PDB entry 6O4L | X-ray diffraction, 1.85 A resolution | chains C and D of the 4 polymer chains in the assembly

Chain C (and D):
Molecule: Alpha-aminoadipic semialdehyde dehydrogenase
Source organism: Homo sapiens
Notes: EC 1.2.1.31, 1.2.1.3, 1.2.1.8; chain D of this document is another copy of the same molecule, construct and numbering; everything in this record applies to it too
Reference sequence: P49419 (AL7A1_HUMAN); residues 1-511 here correspond to UniProt positions 29-539 (UniProt number = residue number + 28)
Amino-acid sequence (513 residues; row label = number of the first residue in the row; numbers below 1 keep their minus sign (Gly-1 is residue -1)):
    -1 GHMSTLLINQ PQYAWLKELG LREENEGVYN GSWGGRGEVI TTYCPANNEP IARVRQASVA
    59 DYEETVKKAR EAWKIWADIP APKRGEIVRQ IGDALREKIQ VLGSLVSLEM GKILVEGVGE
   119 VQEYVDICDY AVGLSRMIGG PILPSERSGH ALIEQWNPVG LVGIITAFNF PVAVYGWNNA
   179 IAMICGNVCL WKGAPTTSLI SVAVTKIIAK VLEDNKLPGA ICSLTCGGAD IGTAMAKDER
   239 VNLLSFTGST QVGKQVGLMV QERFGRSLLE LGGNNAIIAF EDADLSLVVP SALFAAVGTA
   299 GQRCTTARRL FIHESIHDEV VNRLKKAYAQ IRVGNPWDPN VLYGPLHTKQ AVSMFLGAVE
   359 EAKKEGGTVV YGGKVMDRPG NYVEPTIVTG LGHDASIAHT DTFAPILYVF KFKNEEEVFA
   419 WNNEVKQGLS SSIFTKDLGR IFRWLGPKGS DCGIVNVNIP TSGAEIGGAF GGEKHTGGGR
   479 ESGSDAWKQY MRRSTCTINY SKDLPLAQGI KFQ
Unresolved in the structure: -1 to 2, 511 (chain D: -1 to 2)
Construct notes: expression tag (-1 to 0); engineered mutation Asp399 (Glu427 in P49419)
Ligand contacts: NAD (nicotinamide-adenine-dinucleotide): Ile163, Thr164, Ala165, Phe166, Lys190, Gly191, Ala192, Pro193, Gly225, Gly226, Ala227, Gly230, Thr231, Phe244, Thr245, Gly246, Ser247, Val250, Val254, Gly270, Gly271, Arg301, Cys302, Asp399, Thr400, Phe401, Gln425

Interface between chain C and chain D:
Pairs across the interface (27; chain C residue first):
  Arg87(C) with Arg94(D); Asp127(D)
  Arg94(C) with Arg87(D)
  Asp127(C) with Arg87(D), salt bridge; Val130(D)
  Tyr128(C) with Gly131(D); Arg134(D); Met135(D)
  Val130(C) with Asp127(D)
  Leu132(C) with Met135(D), hydrophobic
  Arg134(C) with Asp124(D), salt bridge; Tyr128(D); Glu463(D), salt bridge; Ile464(D)
  Met135(C) with Tyr128(D), hydrophobic; Leu132(D), hydrophobic; Met135(D), hydrophobic
  Ala149(C) with Phe440(D), hydrophobic
  Leu436(C) with Tyr498(D), hydrophobic
  Gly437(C) with Tyr498(D)
  Phe440(C) with Ala149(D), hydrophobic; Tyr498(D), hydrophobic
  Ile464(C) with Arg134(D)
  Asn497(C) with Leu436(D)
  Tyr498(C) with Leu436(D), hydrophobic; Gly437(D); Phe440(D), hydrophobic
Other interface residues (no listed pair), chain C (20 interface residues in all): Asp124, Gly131, Glu463, Gly465, Ile496
Other interface residues (no listed pair), chain D (20 interface residues in all): Gly465, Ile496, Asn497

Summary:
The chain C/chain D interface involves 20 residues from each chain; the contacts include 3 salt bridges. Polar
pairs include Asp127(C)-Arg87(D), Arg134(C)-Asp124(D) and Arg134(C)-Glu463(D). Bound to chain C: NAD.
Chain C and chain D are both Alpha-aminoadipic semialdehyde dehydrogenase (Homo sapiens); the structure,
Structure of ALDH7A1 mutant E399D complexed with NAD, was determined by X-ray diffraction together with 6O4I,
6O4K and 6U2X from the same study.
